Entry 2WS6 (X-ray diffraction, 1.50 A resolution); this record covers chains B and I of the 12 polymer chains in the assembly.

[Chain B]
Name: Insulin B chain
Reference sequence: P01308 (INS_HUMAN); residues 1-30 here correspond to UniProt positions 25-54 (UniProt number = residue number + 24)
Amino-acid sequence (30 residues; each row starts with the number of its first residue):
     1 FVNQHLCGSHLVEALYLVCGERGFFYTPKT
Disordered / not traced: 27-30
Bound ions: Zn2+: His10 (together with chloride ion) (shared with 1 residue of chain F; 1 residue of chain J)
Small-molecule neighbours:
  - phenol (IPH), molecule 1: Val2, His5, Leu6
  - phenol (IPH), molecule 2: Cys7, His10, Leu11, Ala14

[Chain I]
Name: Insulin A chain
Reference sequence: P01308 (INS_HUMAN); residues 1-21 here correspond to UniProt positions 90-110 (UniProt number = residue number + 89)
Amino-acid sequence (21 residues; numbered 1 to 21; the number before each row is that of its first residue):
     1 GIVEQCCTSICSLYQLENYCN
Disulfide bonds: Cys6-Cys11
Small-molecule neighbours: phenol (IPH): Cys6, Ser9, Ile10, Cys11, Leu16

[How chain B and chain I interact]
Contacting residue pairs (9; chain B residue first):
  Phe1(B) with Thr8(I); Ile10(I)
  Val2(B) with Cys6(I); Cys7(I); Thr8(I), hydrogen bond (backbone-backbone); Ser9(I); Ile10(I)
  Gln4(B) with Ile10(I)
  His5(B) with Ile10(I)

[Summary]
The interface between chain B and chain I involves 4 residues on one side and 5 on the other; the contacts
include 1 hydrogen bond. Its one hydrogen bond, Val2(B)-Thr8(I), is backbone to backbone. One phenol molecule
is bound between chain B and chain I.
Chain B is Insulin B chain and chain I is Insulin A chain; the structure, Semi-synthetic analogue of human
insulin NMeTyrB26-insulin in hexamer form, was determined by X-ray diffraction together with 2WRU, 2WRV, 2WRW,
2WRX, 2WS0, 2WS1, 2WS4 and 2WS7 from the same study.
